Entry 6C5X (X-ray diffraction, 3.10 A resolution); this record covers chains B and C of the 4 polymer chains in the assembly.

# Chain B
Molecule: Elongin-B
Organism: Homo sapiens
UniProt: Q15370 (ELOB_HUMAN); residue numbers follow UniProt; this construct covers 1-118
Amino-acid sequence (118 residues; each row starts with the number of its first residue):
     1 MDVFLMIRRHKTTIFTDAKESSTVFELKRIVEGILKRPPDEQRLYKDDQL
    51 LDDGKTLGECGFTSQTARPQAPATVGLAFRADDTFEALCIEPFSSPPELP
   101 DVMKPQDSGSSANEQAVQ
Disordered / not traced: 101-118
UniProt features mapped onto this chain:
  - modified residue: Met1 (N-acetylmethionine), Thr84 (Phosphothreonine), Ser108 (Phosphoserine), Ser111 (Phosphoserine)

# Chain C
Molecule: Elongin-C
Organism: Homo sapiens
UniProt: Q15369 (ELOC_HUMAN); residues 17-112 here = UniProt positions 17-112
Amino-acid sequence (96 residues; row label = number of the first residue in the row):
    17 MYVKLISSDGHEFIVKREHALTSGTIKAMLSGPGQFAENETNEVNFREIP
    67 SHVLSKVCMYFTYKVRYTNSSTEIPEFPIAPEIALELLMAANFLDC
Disordered / not traced: 48-57, 86-88

# Chain B / chain C interface
Contacting residue pairs (51; chain B residue first):
  Phe4(B) - Thr78(C)
  Met6(B) - Met75(C)  hydrophobic
  Lys11(B) - Asp25(C)  hydrogen bond (side chain-backbone)
  Lys11(B) - Gly26(C)
  Lys11(B) - His27(C)
  Lys11(B) - Glu28(C)  hydrogen bond (backbone-backbone)
  Thr12(B) - Glu28(C)  hydrogen bond
  Thr12(B) - Ile30(C)
  Thr13(B) - Glu28(C)  hydrogen bond (backbone-backbone)
  Thr13(B) - Phe29(C)
  Thr13(B) - Ile30(C)  hydrogen bond (backbone-backbone)
  Ile14(B) - Ile30(C)
  Phe15(B) - Tyr18(C)
  Phe15(B) - Phe29(C)  hydrophobic
  Phe15(B) - Ile30(C)  hydrogen bond (backbone-backbone)
  Phe15(B) - Val31(C)  hydrophobic
  Phe15(B) - Ser71(C)
  Phe15(B) - Cys74(C)  hydrophobic
  Phe15(B) - Met75(C)  hydrophobic
  Thr16(B) - Tyr18(C)
  Thr16(B) - Lys32(C)
  Asp17(B) - Lys32(C)  salt bridge
  Ile34(B) - Tyr18(C)
  Ile34(B) - Ile30(C)  hydrophobic
  Leu35(B) - Ile30(C)  hydrophobic
  Pro69(B) - Met75(C)
  Pro69(B) - Thr78(C)
  Pro69(B) - Tyr79(C)
  Pro69(B) - Tyr83(C)
  Gln70(B) - Met75(C)
  Gln70(B) - Tyr79(C)
  Gln70(B) - Tyr83(C)
  Gln70(B) - Phe93(C)
  Gln70(B) - Pro94(C)
  Pro72(B) - Met75(C)
  Glu91(B) - His27(C)  hydrogen bond (backbone-side chain)
  Pro92(B) - His27(C)
  Phe93(B) - His27(C)
  Phe93(B) - Phe29(C)  hydrophobic
  Phe93(B) - Ser67(C)
  Phe93(B) - Ser71(C)
  Ser94(B) - Pro66(C)
  Ser94(B) - Ser67(C)  hydrogen bond (backbone-side chain)
  Ser94(B) - His68(C)  hydrogen bond
  Ser95(B) - His68(C)
  Pro96(B) - His68(C)
  Pro96(B) - Glu98(C)
  Pro96(B) - Ile99(C)  hydrophobic
  Pro97(B) - Glu102(C)
  Leu99(B) - Pro97(C)
  Leu99(B) - Glu98(C)
Also at the interface, not in a pair above, chain B (25 interface residues in all): Arg8, His10, Ile30
Also at the interface, not in a pair above, chain C (26 interface residues in all): Arg82, Pro91

# Summary
25 residues of chain B face 26 of chain C across their interface; the contacts include 9 hydrogen bonds and 1
salt bridge. Among the polar pairs are Asp17(B)-Lys32(C), Lys11(B)-Asp25(C) and Thr12(B)-Glu28(C).
Here chain B is Elongin-B and chain C is Elongin-C, both from Homo sapiens. Entry 6C5X (Crystal Structure of
SOCS1 in complex with ElonginB and ElonginC) was determined by X-ray diffraction together with 6C7Y from the
same study.
